Entry 6ILP (electron microscopy, 2.90 A resolution); this record covers chains C and D of the 4 polymer chains in the assembly.

[Chain C]
Molecule: Capsid protein VP3
From: Echovirus E6
Chain sequence (238 residues; numbered 1 to 238; the number before each row is that of its first residue):
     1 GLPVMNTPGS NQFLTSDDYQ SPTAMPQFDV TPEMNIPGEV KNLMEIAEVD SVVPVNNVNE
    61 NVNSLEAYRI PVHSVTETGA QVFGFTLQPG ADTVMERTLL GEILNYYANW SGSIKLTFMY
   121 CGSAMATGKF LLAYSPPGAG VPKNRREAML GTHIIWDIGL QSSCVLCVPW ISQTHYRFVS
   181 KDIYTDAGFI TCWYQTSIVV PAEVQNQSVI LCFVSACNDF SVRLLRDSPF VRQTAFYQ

[Chain D]
Molecule: Capsid protein VP4
From: Echovirus E6
Chain sequence (68 residues; each row starts with the number of its first residue):
     1 GAQVSTQKTG AHETSLSASG NSTIHYTNIN YYKDAASNSA NRQDFTQDPG KFTEPVKDIM
    61 VKSLPALN
Not modelled in the structure: 14-23

[Interface between chain C and chain D]
Pairs across the interface - 32 pairs, chain C then chain D:
  Ser16(C) with Arg42(D)
  Asp17(C) with Arg42(D)
  Asp18(C) with Ser39(D); Ala40(D), hydrogen bond (side chain-backbone); Arg42(D)
  Gln20(C) with Ile29(D); Asn30(D), hydrogen bond; Tyr31(D), hydrogen bond (side chain-backbone); Ser37(D)
  Ser21(C) with Ser37(D), hydrogen bond (backbone-side chain)
  Pro22(C) with Tyr32(D), hydrophobic
  Thr23(C) with Asp34(D), hydrogen bond; Ala36(D); Ser37(D)
  Pro26(C) with Asp34(D)
  Gln27(C) with Asp34(D), hydrogen bond
  Gly38(C) with Lys51(D); Phe52(D)
  Glu39(C) with Lys51(D)
  Val40(C) with Phe52(D), hydrophobic
  Lys41(C) with Thr46(D)
  Asn42(C) with Gln47(D)
  Glu45(C) with Gln47(D); Asp48(D), hydrogen bond (side chain-backbone); Phe52(D)
  Glu48(C) with Pro49(D); Thr53(D)
  Val49(C) with Phe52(D), hydrophobic
  Gln161(C) with Pro65(D), hydrogen bond (side chain-backbone); Ala66(D); Leu67(D), hydrogen bond (side chain-backbone); Asn68(D)
Also at the interface, not in a pair above, chain C (22 interface residues in all): Tyr19, Met25, Met44, Leu160
Also at the interface, not in a pair above, chain D (24 interface residues in all): Asn28, Lys33, Asn38

[In short]
22 residues of chain C face 24 of chain D across their interface, with 9 hydrogen bonds. Among the polar pairs
are Asp18(C)-Ala40(D), Gln20(C)-Asn30(D) and Gln20(C)-Tyr31(D).
Chain C is Capsid protein VP3 and chain D is Capsid protein VP4, both from Echovirus E6; the structure,
Cryo-EM structure of full Echovirus 6 particle at PH 7.4, was determined by electron microscopy (same
publication as 6ILJ, 6ILK, 6ILL, 6ILM, 6ILN and 6ILO).
